PDB entry 6Q0C | X-ray diffraction, 2.00 A resolution | chains A and B of the 3 polymer chains in the assembly

# Chain A
Molecule: A/G-specific adenine glycosylase
Source organism: Geobacillus stearothermophilus
Notes: EC 3.2.2.31
UniProtKB: P83847 (P83847_GEOSE); residues 1-366 here = UniProt positions 1-366
Amino-acid sequence (366 residues; row label = number of the first residue in the row):
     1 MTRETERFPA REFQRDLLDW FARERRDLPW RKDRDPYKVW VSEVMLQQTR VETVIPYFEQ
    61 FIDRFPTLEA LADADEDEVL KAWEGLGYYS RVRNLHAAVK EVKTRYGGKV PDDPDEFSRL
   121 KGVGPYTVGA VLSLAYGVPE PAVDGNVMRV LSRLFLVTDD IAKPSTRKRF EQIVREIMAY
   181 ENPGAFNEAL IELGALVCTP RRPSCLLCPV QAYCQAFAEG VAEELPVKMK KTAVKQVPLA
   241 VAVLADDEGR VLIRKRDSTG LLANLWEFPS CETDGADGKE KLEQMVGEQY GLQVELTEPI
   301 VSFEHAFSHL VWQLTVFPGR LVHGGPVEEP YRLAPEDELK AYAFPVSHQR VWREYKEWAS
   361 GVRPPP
Disordered / not traced: 1-5, 275-276, 288-291, 361-366
Ion coordination: Ca2+: Ser-118, Val-123; 4Fe-4S cluster Fe: Cys-198, Cys-205, Cys-208, Cys-214
Residues lining bound ligands: 4Fe-4S cluster (SF4): Arg-153, Leu-154, Val-197, Cys-198, Pro-203, Ser-204, Cys-205, Cys-208, Val-210, Gln-211, Cys-214, Phe-217, Ala-222
UniProt features mapped onto this chain:
  - active site: Glu-43 (Proton donor/acceptor)
  - binding site (DNA): Trp-30, Arg-31, Gln-48, Thr-49, Leu-86 to Tyr-88, Tyr-126, Glu-188, Ser-308
  - binding site ([4Fe-4S] cluster): Cys-198, Cys-205, Cys-208, Cys-214
  - site: Asp-144 (Transition state stabilizer)
What the authors report for this chain:
  - binding site for the 11-nt DNA strand (chain B): Gln-48, Thr-49, Tyr-88, Phe-307 to His-309
  - contacts within the chain: Tyr-88/Ser-308 (hydrogen bond)
  - conformationally variable residues (side-chain flip): Ser-308
  - binding site for the 11-nt DNA strand: Asp-144
  - catalytic residues: Tyr-126, Asp-144, Asn-146
  - mutagenesis - S308A (8-fold): decreased binding to G:FA-DNA
  - mutagenesis - F307A/S308A, F307DEL/S308DEL/H309DEL, S308A: decreased catalytic activity
  - specificity-determining residues: Ser-308

# Chain B
Molecule: 11-nt DNA strand
Sequence (11 nucleotides; row label = number of the first residue in the row):
     1 AAGACGTGGA C

# How chain A and chain B interact
Contacting residue pairs - 27 pairs, chain A then chain B:
  Gln-48(A) with DG6(B), hydrogen bond to the base
  Thr-49(A) with DG6(B), hydrogen bond to the base
  Arg-50(A) with DA10(B), salt bridge to the phosphate
  Gly-85(A) with DT7(B), sugar contact
  Leu-86(A) with DG6(B), hydrogen bond to the base
  Gly-87(A) with DG6(B), sugar contact
  Tyr-88(A) with DC5(B), hydrogen bond to the base; DG6(B), stacking on the base
  Tyr-89(A) with DG6(B), hydrogen bond to the phosphate; DT7(B), hydrogen bond to the phosphate
  Arg-91(A) with DG6(B), base contact
  Gly-260(A) with DC5(B), phosphate contact
  Leu-261(A) with DC5(B), hydrogen bond to the phosphate; DG6(B), phosphate contact
  Leu-262(A) with DG6(B), hydrogen bond to the phosphate
  His-305(A) with DT7(B), salt bridge to the phosphate
  Ala-306(A) with DT7(B), base contact
  Phe-307(A) with DG6(B), sugar contact; DT7(B), base contact
  Ser-308(A) with DC5(B), base contact; DG6(B), hydrogen bond to the base; DT7(B), base contact
  His-309(A) with DA4(B), phosphate contact; DC5(B), salt bridge to the phosphate
  Pro-345(A) with DT7(B), phosphate contact
  Val-346(A) with DT7(B), hydrogen bond to the phosphate; DG8(B), phosphate contact
Also at the interface, not in a pair above, chain A (22 interface residues in all): Thr-53, Ser-90, Ser-347
Also at the interface, not in a pair above, chain B (7 interface residues in all): DG9

# Overview
22 residues of chain A and 7 residues of chain B are in contact; the contacts include 10 hydrogen bonds, 3
salt bridges and 1 aromatic stacking contact. Polar contacts include Gln-48(A)/DG6(B), Thr-49(A)/DG6(B) and
Leu-86(A)/DG6(B). The paper reports catalytic residues Tyr-126(A), Asp-144(A) and Asn-146(A); F307A/S308A,
F307DEL/S308DEL/H309DEL and S308A of chain A reduce catalytic activity.
Here chain A is A/G-specific adenine glycosylase (Geobacillus stearothermophilus) and chain B is an 11-nt DNA
strand. Entry 6Q0C (MutY adenine glycosylase bound to DNA containing a transition state analog (1N) paired
with undamaged dG) was determined by X-ray diffraction together with 6U7T from the same study.
